PDB entry 7FFH | X-ray diffraction, 2.20 A resolution | chain A

# Chain A
Protein: Type III polyketide synthase
Organism: Aquilaria sinensis
UniProt: A0A385MEG6 (A0A385MEG6_9ROSI); residue numbers follow UniProt; this construct covers 1-397
Amino-acid sequence (431 residues; row label = number of the first residue in the row; numbers below 1 keep their minus sign (Met-33 is residue -33)):
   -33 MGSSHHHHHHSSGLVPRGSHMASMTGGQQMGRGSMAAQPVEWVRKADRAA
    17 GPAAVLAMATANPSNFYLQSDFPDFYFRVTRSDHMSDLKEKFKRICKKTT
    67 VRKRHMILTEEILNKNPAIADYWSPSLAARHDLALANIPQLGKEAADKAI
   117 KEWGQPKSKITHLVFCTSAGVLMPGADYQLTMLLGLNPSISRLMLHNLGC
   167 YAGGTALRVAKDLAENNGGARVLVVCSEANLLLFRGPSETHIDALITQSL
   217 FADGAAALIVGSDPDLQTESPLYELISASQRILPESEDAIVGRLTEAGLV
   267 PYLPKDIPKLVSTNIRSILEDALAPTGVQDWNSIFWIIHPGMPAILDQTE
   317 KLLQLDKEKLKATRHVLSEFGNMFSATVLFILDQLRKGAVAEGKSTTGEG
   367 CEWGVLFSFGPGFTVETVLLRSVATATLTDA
Disordered / not traced: -33 to 6, 392-397
Sequence notes: initiating methionine (-33); expression tag (-32 to 0); engineered mutation Leu199 (Asn in A0A385MEG6)
Reported in the primary citation:
  - mutagenesis - F340W: unchanged catalytic activity on 4-hydroxyphenylpropionyl-CoA
  - mutagenesis - F340W: unchanged binding to 4-hydroxyphenylpropionyl-CoA
  - mutagenesis - A210E: unchanged catalytic activity
  - mutagenesis - A210E (40.12 +/- 4.52 uM): decreased binding to 4-hydroxyphenylpropionyl-CoA

# Summary
From the paper: A210E reduces binding to 4-hydroxyphenylpropionyl-CoA; F340W leaves catalytic activity on
4-hydroxyphenylpropionyl-CoA unchanged.
Chain A is Type III polyketide synthase (Aquilaria sinensis); the structure, Diarylpentanoid-producing
polyketide synthase (N199L mutant), was determined by X-ray diffraction (same publication as 7FFA, 7FFC, 7FFG
and 7FFI).
